PDB entry 2IUU | X-ray diffraction, 2.90 A resolution | chains C and D of the 6 polymer chains in the assembly

Chain C (and D):
Protein: DNA translocase ftsk
Organism: Pseudomonas aeruginosa
Notes: fragment: motor domain, residues 247-728; chain D of this document is another copy of the same molecule, construct and numbering; everything in this record applies to it too
Reference sequence: Q9I0M3 (FTSK_PSEAE); numbering as in UniProt (aligned over 247-728)
Chain sequence (491 residues; each row starts with the number of its first residue):
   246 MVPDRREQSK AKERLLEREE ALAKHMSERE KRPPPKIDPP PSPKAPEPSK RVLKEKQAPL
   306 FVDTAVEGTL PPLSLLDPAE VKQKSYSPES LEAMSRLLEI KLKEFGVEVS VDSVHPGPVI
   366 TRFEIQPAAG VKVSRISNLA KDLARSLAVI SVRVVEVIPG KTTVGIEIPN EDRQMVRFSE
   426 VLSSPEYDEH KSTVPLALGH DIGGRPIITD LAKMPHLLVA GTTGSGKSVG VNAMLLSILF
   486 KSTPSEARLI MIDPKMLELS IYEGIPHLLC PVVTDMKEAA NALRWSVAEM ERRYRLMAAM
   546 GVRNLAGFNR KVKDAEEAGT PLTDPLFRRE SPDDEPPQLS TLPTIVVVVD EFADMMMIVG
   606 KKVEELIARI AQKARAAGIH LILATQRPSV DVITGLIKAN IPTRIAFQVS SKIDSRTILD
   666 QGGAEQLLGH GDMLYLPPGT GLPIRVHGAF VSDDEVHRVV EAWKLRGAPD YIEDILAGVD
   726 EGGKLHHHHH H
Not modelled in the structure: 246-314, 723-736
Residues lining bound ligands: ADP (adenosine-5'-diphosphate): Arg418, Met420, Thr467, Thr468, Gly469, Ser470, Gly471, Lys472, Ser473, Val474, Gln631, His675, Gly676, Gly693, Ala694, Phe695
Swiss-Prot annotation at these positions:
  - binding site (ATP): Gly469 to Val474, His675, Gly693, Ala694
What the authors report for this chain:
  - mutagenesis - K472A: abolished catalytic activity
  - binding site for ADP: Gln631

How chain C and chain D interact:
Residue-residue contacts (32):
  Glu349(C) - Ala374(D)
  Glu349(C) - Gly375(D)  hydrogen bond (backbone-backbone)
  Phe350(C) - Gly375(D)
  Phe350(C) - Val376(D)
  Leu384(C) - Lys377(D)
  Asp387(C) - Lys377(D)
  Asp387(C) - Val378(D)  hydrogen bond (side chain-backbone)
  Arg390(C) - Val376(D)
  Arg390(C) - Val378(D)
  Arg390(C) - Glu401(D)
  Arg390(C) - Thr407(D)
  Arg390(C) - Thr408(D)
  Arg390(C) - Val409(D)
  Ser391(C) - Thr407(D)
  Ala393(C) - Gly405(D)
  Ala393(C) - Thr407(D)
  Thr468(C) - Pro683(D)
  Thr468(C) - Gly684(D)  hydrogen bond (side chain-backbone)
  Pro499(C) - Gln617(D)  hydrogen bond (backbone-side chain)
  Lys500(C) - Gln617(D)
  Lys500(C) - Asn645(D)
  Met501(C) - Tyr539(D)  hydrophobic
  Met501(C) - Lys618(D)
  Ile506(C) - Arg548(D)
  Asp599(C) - Gln617(D)  hydrogen bond
  Asp599(C) - Asn645(D)
  Met602(C) - Ala613(D)
  Met602(C) - Leu641(D)  hydrophobic
  Ile603(C) - Gln617(D)
  Arg632(C) - Ala644(D)
  Arg632(C) - Asn645(D)  hydrogen bond
  Gln653(C) - Thr685(D)  hydrogen bond
Other interface residues (no listed pair), chain C (18 interface residues in all): Leu392
Other interface residues (no listed pair), chain D (24 interface residues in all): Pro372, Lys406, Arg614

In short:
The interface between chain C and chain D involves 18 residues on one side and 24 on the other, with 7
hydrogen bonds. Among the polar pairs are Asp387(C)-Val378(D), Thr468(C)-Gly684(D) and Pro499(C)-Gln617(D).
Ligands of chain C: ADP. From the paper: a binding site for ADP at Gln631(C); K472A of chain C abolishes
catalytic activity.
Chain C and chain D are both DNA translocase ftsk (Pseudomonas aeruginosa); the structure, P. aeruginosa FtsK
motor domain, hexamer, was determined by X-ray diffraction (same publication as 2IUS).
